PDB entry 4RS5 | X-ray diffraction, 3.81 A resolution | chains D and H of the 15 polymer chains in the assembly

# Chain D
Protein: Capsid protein VP1
Source organism: Enterovirus A71
UniProt: F6KTB0 (F6KTB0_9ENTO); the construct has insertions or renumbered stretches relative to UniProt, so the offset changes along the chain: 1-100 = UniProt 566-665; 117-313 = UniProt 666-862
Sequence (313 residues; each row starts with the number of its first residue):
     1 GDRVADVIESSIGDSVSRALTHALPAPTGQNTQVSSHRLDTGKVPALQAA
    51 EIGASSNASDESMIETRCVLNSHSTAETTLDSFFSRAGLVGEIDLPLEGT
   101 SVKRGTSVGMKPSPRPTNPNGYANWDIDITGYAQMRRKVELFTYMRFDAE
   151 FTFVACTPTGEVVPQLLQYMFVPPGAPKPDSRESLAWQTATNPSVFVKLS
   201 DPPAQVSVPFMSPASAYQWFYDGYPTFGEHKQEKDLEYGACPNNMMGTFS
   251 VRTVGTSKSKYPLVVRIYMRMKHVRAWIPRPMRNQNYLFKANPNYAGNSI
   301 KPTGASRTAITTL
Disordered / not traced: 1-72, 99-118
Sequence notes: insertion (101-116)

# Chain H
Protein: Capsid protein VP3
Source organism: Enterovirus A71
UniProt: F6KTB0 (F6KTB0_9ENTO); residues 1-242 here correspond to UniProt positions 324-565 (UniProt number = residue number + 323)
Sequence (242 residues; each row starts with the number of its first residue):
     1 GFPTELKPGTNQFLTTDDGVSAPILPNFHPTPCIHIPGEVRNLLELCQVE
    51 TILEVNNVPTNATSLMERLRFPVSAQAGKGELCAVFRADPGRSGPWQSTL
   101 LGQLCGYYTQWSGSLEVTFMFTGSFMATGKMLIAYTPPGGPLPKDRATAM
   151 LGTHVIWDFGLQSSVTLVIPWISNTHYRAHARDGVFDYYTTGLVSIWYQT
   201 NYVVPIGAPNTAYIIALAAAQKNFTMQLCKDASDILQTGTIQ
Disordered / not traced: 175-189, 239-242
Sequence notes: engineered mutation Gln227 (Lys550 in F6KTB0)

# Interface between chain D and chain H
Residue-residue contacts (29; chain D residue first):
  Pro173(D) - Leu228(H)  hydrophobic
  Pro174(D) - Leu228(H)
  Thr189(D) - Asp231(H)
  Thr191(D) - Cys229(H)
  Thr191(D) - Lys230(H)
  Thr191(D) - Asp231(H)  hydrogen bond
  Pro193(D) - Thr15(H)
  Pro193(D) - Thr16(H)
  Ser194(D) - Phe13(H)
  Ser194(D) - Leu14(H)
  Ser194(D) - Thr15(H)  hydrogen bond (backbone-side chain)
  Val195(D) - Phe13(H)
  Val195(D) - Leu14(H)  hydrophobic
  Phe196(D) - Asn11(H)
  Phe196(D) - Phe13(H)  hydrogen bond (backbone-backbone)
  Val197(D) - Gln12(H)
  Asp201(D) - Asn11(H)
  Pro202(D) - Thr10(H)
  Pro203(D) - Pro8(H)
  Pro203(D) - Gly9(H)  hydrogen bond (backbone-backbone)
  Ala204(D) - Gly9(H)
  Ala204(D) - Gln12(H)
  Gln205(D) - Lys7(H)  hydrogen bond
  Gln205(D) - Pro8(H)
  Gln205(D) - Gly9(H)
  Gln205(D) - Gln12(H)
  Val206(D) - Gln12(H)
  Pro213(D) - Gln110(H)
  Phe227(D) - Pro138(H)  hydrophobic
Also at the interface, not in a pair above, chain D (19 interface residues in all): Gly175, Ala190
Also at the interface, not in a pair above, chain H (17 interface residues in all): Gly139

# Overview
19 residues of chain D and 17 residues of chain H are in contact; the contacts include 5 hydrogen bonds. Polar
contacts include Thr191(D)-Asp231(H), Ser194(D)-Thr15(H) and Gln205(D)-Lys7(H).
Chain D is Capsid protein VP1 and chain H is Capsid protein VP3, both from Enterovirus A71; the structure,
Crystal structure of an uncoating intermediate of a EV71 recombinant virus, was determined by X-ray
diffraction together with 4RQP and 4RR3 from the same study.
